PDB entry 1F6A | X-ray diffraction, 3.50 A resolution | chains A and D of the 3 polymer chains in the assembly

# Chain A
Protein: High affinity immunoglobulin epsilon receptor alpha-subunit
From: Homo sapiens
Notes: fragment: extracellular domain
UniProtKB: P12319 (FCEA_HUMAN); residues 1-176 here correspond to UniProt positions 26-201 (UniProt number = residue number + 25)
Amino-acid sequence (176 residues; row label = number of the first residue in the row):
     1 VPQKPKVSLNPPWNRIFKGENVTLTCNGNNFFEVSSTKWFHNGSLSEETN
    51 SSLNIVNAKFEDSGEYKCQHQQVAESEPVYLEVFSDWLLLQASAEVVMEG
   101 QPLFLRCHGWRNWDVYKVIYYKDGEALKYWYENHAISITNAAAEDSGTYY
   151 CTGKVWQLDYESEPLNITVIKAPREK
Disordered / not traced: 174-176
Sequence notes: engineered mutation Ala74 (Asn99 in P12319), Ala135 (Asn160 in P12319), Ala142 (Thr167 in P12319); cloning artifact (143)
UniProt features mapped onto this chain:
  - glycosylation (N-linked (GlcNAc...) asparagine): Asn21, Asn42, Asn50, Asn140, Asn166
Disulfides: Cys26-Cys68, Cys107-Cys151
Glycans and other covalent adducts: N-acetylglucosamine (NAG) linked to Asn21, Asn166; glycan linked to Asn42
Residues lining bound ligands:
  - CPS (3-[(3-cholamidopropyl)dimethylammonio]-1-propanesulfonate), molecule 1: Arg111, Trp113, Trp156
  - CPS, molecule 2: Tyr116, Lys117, Lys154, Gln157

# Chain D
Protein: Ig epsilon chain C region
From: Homo sapiens
Notes: fragment: c(epsilon)3-c(epsilon)4 domains
UniProtKB: P01854 (EPC_HUMAN); residues 330-547 here correspond to UniProt positions 211-428 (UniProt number = residue number - 119)
Amino-acid sequence (222 residues; numbered 326 to 547; the number before each row is that of its first residue):
   326 ADPCDSNPRGVSAYLSRPSPFDLFIRKSPTITCLVVDLAPSKGTVNLTWS
   376 RASGKPVNHSTRKEEKQRNGTLTVTSTLPVGTRDWIEGETYQCRVTHPHL
   426 PRALMRSTTKTSGPRAAPEVYAFATPEWPGSRDKRTLACLIQNFMPEDIS
   476 VQWLHNEVQLPDARHSTTQPRKTKGSGFFVFSRLEVTRAEWEQKDEFICR
   526 AVHEAASPSQTVQRAVSVNPGK
Disordered / not traced: 326-328, 545-547
Sequence notes: cloning artifact (326-329)
UniProt features mapped onto this chain:
  - glycosylation (N-linked (GlcNAc...) asparagine): Asn371, Asn383, Asn394
Disulfides: Cys358-Cys418, Cys464-Cys524
Glycans and other covalent adducts: glycan linked to Asn394
Residues lining bound ligands:
  - CPS (3-[(3-cholamidopropyl)dimethylammonio]-1-propanesulfonate), molecule 1: Ser331, Asn332, Pro333
  - CPS, molecule 2: Pro333, Arg334, Gly335, Val336, Ala364, His424, Leu425

# How chain A and chain D interact
Pairs across the interface (18):
  Ser85(A) - Pro426(D)
  Ser85(A) - Arg427(D)
  Asp86(A) - Pro426(D)
  Asp86(A) - Arg427(D)
  Trp87(A) - Leu425(D)  hydrophobic
  Trp87(A) - Pro426(D)
  Trp87(A) - Arg427(D)
  Trp110(A) - Pro426(D)  hydrophobic
  Trp113(A) - His424(D)
  Trp156(A) - Pro333(D)
  Trp156(A) - Arg334(D)
  Trp156(A) - Gly335(D)  hydrogen bond (backbone-backbone)
  Gln157(A) - Cys329(D)
  Gln157(A) - Asn332(D)  hydrogen bond
  Gln157(A) - Pro333(D)
  Gln157(A) - Arg334(D)  hydrogen bond
  Leu158(A) - Gly335(D)
  Leu158(A) - Val336(D)
Other interface residues (no listed pair), chain D (11 interface residues in all): Ser337

# Overview
8 residues of chain A face 11 of chain D across their interface; the contacts include 3 hydrogen bonds. Polar
pairs include Gln157(A)-Asn332(D), Gln157(A)-Arg334(D) and Trp156(A)-Gly335(D). One compound CPS molecule is
bound between chain A and chain D. Chain A binds compound CPS.
Here chain A is High affinity immunoglobulin epsilon receptor alpha-subunit and chain D is Ig epsilon chain C
region, both from Homo sapiens. Entry 1F6A (Structure of the human ige-fc bound to its high affinity receptor
fc(epsilon)ri(alpha)) was determined by X-ray diffraction.
